PDB entry 3GTO | X-ray diffraction, 4.00 A resolution | chains C and K of the 13 polymer chains in the assembly

# Chain C
Name: DNA-directed RNA polymerase II subunit RPB3
From: Saccharomyces cerevisiae
Notes: fragment: DNA-directed RNA polymerase II 45 kDa polypeptide
UniProt: P16370 (RPB3_YEAST); numbering as in UniProt (aligned over 1-318)
Chain sequence (318 residues; row label = number of the first residue in the row):
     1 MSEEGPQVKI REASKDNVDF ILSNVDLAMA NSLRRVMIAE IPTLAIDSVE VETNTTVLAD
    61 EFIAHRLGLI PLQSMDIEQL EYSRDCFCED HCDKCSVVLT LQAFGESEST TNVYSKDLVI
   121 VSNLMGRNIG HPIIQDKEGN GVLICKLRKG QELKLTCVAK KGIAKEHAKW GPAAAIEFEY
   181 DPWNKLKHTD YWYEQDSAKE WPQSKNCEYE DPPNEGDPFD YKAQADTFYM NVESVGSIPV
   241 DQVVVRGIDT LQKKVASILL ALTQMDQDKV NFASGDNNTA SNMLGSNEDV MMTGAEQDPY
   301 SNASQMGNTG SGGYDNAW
Disordered / not traced: 1-2, 269-318
Bound ions: Zn2+: C86, C92, C95
UniProt features mapped onto this chain:
  - binding site (Zn(2+)): C86, C88, C92, C95
  - modified residue: S2 (N-acetylserine)

# Chain K
Name: DNA-directed RNA polymerase II subunit RPB11
From: Saccharomyces cerevisiae
Notes: fragment: DNA-directed RNA polymerase II 13.6 kDa polypeptide
UniProt: P38902 (RPB11_YEAST); numbering as in UniProt (aligned over 1-120)
Chain sequence (120 residues; row label = number of the first residue in the row):
     1 MNAPDRFELF LLGEGESKLK IDPDTKAPNA VVITFEKEDH TLGNLIRAEL LNDRKVLFAA
    61 YKVEHPFFAR FKLRIQTTEG YDPKDALKNA CNSIINKLGA LKTNFETEWN LQTLAADDAF
Disordered / not traced: 115-120

# Interface between chain C and chain K
Residue-residue contacts (65; chain C residue first):
  E3(C) with N104(K), hydrogen bond (backbone-side chain)
  E4(C) with A100(K); N104(K)
  P6(C) with K97(K); L101(K), hydrophobic; N104(K), hydrogen bond (backbone-side chain)
  Q7(C) with N104(K)
  V8(C) with L101(K), hydrophobic; F105(K)
  K9(C) with E108(K)
  I10(C) with E108(K), hydrogen bond (backbone-side chain); Q112(K), hydrogen bond (backbone-side chain)
  A13(C) with T113(K); L114(K)
  S14(C) with W109(K)
  D26(C) with A48(K); E49(K); N52(K)
  A28(C) with N44(K); L45(K); A48(K), hydrophobic
  M29(C) with L45(K), hydrophobic; E49(K); I94(K), hydrophobic; K97(K)
  N31(C) with N44(K)
  S32(C) with T41(K), hydrogen bond (side chain-backbone); L45(K)
  R35(C) with D39(K), salt bridge; H40(K); T41(K), hydrogen bond
  V36(C) with T41(K)
  R84(C) with F10(K); L11(K)
  I163(C) with F10(K), hydrophobic
  K165(C) with R6(K), hydrogen bond (backbone-side chain); L9(K)
  E166(C) with R6(K), hydrogen bond (backbone-side chain); F10(K)
  H167(C) with R6(K)
  D241(C) with F105(K); W109(K), hydrogen bond
  V244(C) with F105(K), hydrophobic
  V245(C) with K102(K); F105(K), hydrophobic; E106(K)
  I248(C) with L98(K); L101(K), hydrophobic
  L251(C) with L98(K), hydrophobic
  Q252(C) with I95(K), hydrogen bond (side chain-backbone); L98(K); G99(K); K102(K), hydrogen bond
  K254(C) with E38(K), salt bridge; L42(K)
  V255(C) with C91(K); I95(K), hydrophobic
  I258(C) with L19(K), hydrophobic; L42(K), hydrophobic
  L259(C) with C91(K), hydrophobic; N92(K)
  L262(C) with L19(K), hydrophobic; L87(K), hydrophobic; K88(K)
  M265(C) with L19(K)
Interface residues without a listed pair, chain C (42 interface residues in all): G5, R11, V18, L22, E40, A164, V240, D249, A261
Interface residues without a listed pair, chain K (40 interface residues in all): F7, K18, K20, F35, I46

# In short
Chain C and chain K form an interface of 42 and 40 residues respectively; the contacts include 11 hydrogen
bonds and 2 salt bridges. Polar pairs include R35(C)-D39(K), K254(C)-E38(K) and E3(C)-N104(K). From UniProt: 4
Zn2+-binding residues on chain C.
Chain C is DNA-directed RNA polymerase II subunit RPB3 and chain K is DNA-directed RNA polymerase II subunit
RPB11, both from Saccharomyces cerevisiae; the structure, Backtracked RNA polymerase II complex with 15mer
RNA, was determined by X-ray diffraction, deposited together with 3GTG, 3GTJ, 3GTK, 3GTL, 3GTM, 3GTP and 3GTQ.
